4QEF - chain A; structure by X-ray diffraction, 1.47 A resolution.

Chain A:
Molecule: Carbonic anhydrase 2
Organism: Homo sapiens
Notes: EC 4.2.1.1
UniProtKB: P00918 (CAH2_HUMAN); the author numbering skips numbers that UniProt does not, so the offset changes along the chain: 1-125 = UniProt 1-125; 127-261 = UniProt 126-260
Sequence (260 residues; each row starts with the number of its first residue; note: 1 number in that range is skipped by the numbering (no residue carries it; nothing is unmodelled there)):
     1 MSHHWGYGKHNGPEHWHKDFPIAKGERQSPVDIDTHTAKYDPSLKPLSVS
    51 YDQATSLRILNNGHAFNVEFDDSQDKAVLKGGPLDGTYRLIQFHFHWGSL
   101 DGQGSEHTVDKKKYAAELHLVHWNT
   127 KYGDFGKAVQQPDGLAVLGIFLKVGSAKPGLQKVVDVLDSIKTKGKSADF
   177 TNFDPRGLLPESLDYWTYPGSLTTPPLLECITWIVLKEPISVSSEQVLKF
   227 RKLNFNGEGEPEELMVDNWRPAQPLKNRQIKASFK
Disordered / not traced: 1-3
Construct notes: engineered mutation I207 (Val206 in P00918)
Bound ions: Zn2+: H94, H96, H119 (together with cyanic acid)
Ligand contacts: cyanic acid (0NM): H94, H96, E106, H119, S197, L198, T199, I207, W209
UniProt features mapped onto this chain:
  - active site: H64 (Proton donor/acceptor)
  - binding site (Zn(2+)): H94, H96, H119
  - binding site (substrate): T199, T200
  - site: Y7 (Fine-tunes the proton-transfer properties of H-64), N62 (Fine-tunes the proton-transfer properties of H-64), N67 (Fine-tunes the proton-transfer properties of H-64), Q92 (Involved in the binding of some activators, including histamine and L-histidine)
  - modified residue: S2 (N-acetylserine), S166 (Phosphoserine), S173 (Phosphoserine)
From the paper describing this entry:
  - binding site for cyanic acid: T199
  - mutagenesis - V207I: unchanged binding to cyanic acid

Summary:
Bound to chain A: cyanic acid. H94, H96 and H119 form the Zn2+ site. From UniProt: active-site residue H64, 3
Zn2+-binding residues and substrate-binding residues T199 and T200. From the paper: a binding site for cyanic
acid at T199; V207I leaves binding to cyanic acid unchanged.
Chain A is Carbonic anhydrase 2 (Homo sapiens); the structure, Human Carbonic Anhydrase II V207I - cyanate
inhibitor complex, was determined by X-ray diffraction (same publication as 4E5Q).
